3MKA - chains D and M of the 28 polymer chains in the assembly; structure by X-ray diffraction, 2.51 A resolution.

Chain D (and M):
Name: Proteasome subunit alpha
From: Mycobacterium tuberculosis
Notes: EC 3.4.25.1; fragment: 20S proteasome alpha-subunit; chain M of this document is another copy of the same molecule, construct and numbering; everything in this record applies to it too
UniProtKB: O33244 (PSA_MYCTU); residues 1-248 here = UniProt positions 1-248
Sequence (248 residues; each row starts with the number of its first residue):
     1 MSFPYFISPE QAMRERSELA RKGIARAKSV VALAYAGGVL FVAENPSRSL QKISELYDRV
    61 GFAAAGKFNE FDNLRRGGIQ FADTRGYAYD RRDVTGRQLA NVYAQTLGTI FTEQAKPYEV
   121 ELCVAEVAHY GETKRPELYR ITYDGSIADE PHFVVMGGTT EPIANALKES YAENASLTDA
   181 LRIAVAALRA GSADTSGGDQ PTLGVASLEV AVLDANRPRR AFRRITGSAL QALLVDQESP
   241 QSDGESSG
Not modelled in the structure: 1-2, 193-202, 235-248 (chain M: 1, 193-202, 236-248)
From the paper describing this entry:
  - mutagenesis - M1DEL/S2DEL/F3DEL/P4DEL/Y5DEL/F6DEL/I7DEL/S8DEL: increased catalytic activity (citing earlier work)

How chain D and chain M interact:
Residue-residue contacts (6):
  I7(D) - F3(M)
  I7(D) - P4(M)
  A12(D) - F3(M)  hydrophobic
  R16(D) - F3(M)
  R16(D) - P4(M)
  A115(D) - F6(M)  hydrophobic
Other interface residues (no listed pair), chain D (10 interface residues in all): P9, M13, F111, T112, E113, Q114
Other interface residues (no listed pair), chain M (5 interface residues in all): S2, Y5

In short:
10 residues of chain D and 5 residues of chain M are in contact. The paper reports that
M1DEL/S2DEL/F3DEL/P4DEL/Y5DEL/F6DEL/I7DEL/S8DEL of chain D increase catalytic activity.
Both chains are Proteasome subunit alpha (Mycobacterium tuberculosis). Entry 3MKA (Crystal Structure of
Mycobacterium Tuberculosis Proteasome with propetide and an T1A mutation at beta-subunit) was determined by
X-ray diffraction, deposited together with 3MFE and 3MI0.
